6HCD - chains A and B; structure by X-ray diffraction, 1.90 A resolution.

== Chain A (and B) ==
Molecule: Universal stress protein
Organism: Archaeoglobus fulgidus
Notes: chain B of this document is another copy of the same molecule, construct and numbering; everything in this record applies to it too
UniProt: O29432 (O29432_ARCFU); numbering as in UniProt (aligned over 1-134)
Amino-acid sequence (155 residues; numbered -20 to 134; the number before each row is that of its first residue; numbers below 1 keep their minus sign (Mse-20 is residue -20)):
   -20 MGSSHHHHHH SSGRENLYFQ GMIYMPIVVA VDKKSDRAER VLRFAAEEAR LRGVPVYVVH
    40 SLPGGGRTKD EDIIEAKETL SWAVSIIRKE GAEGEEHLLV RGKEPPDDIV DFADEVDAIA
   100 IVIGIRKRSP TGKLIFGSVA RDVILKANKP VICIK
Disordered / not traced: -20 to 1 (chain B: -20 to 2)
Modified residues: Mse-20 (selenomethionine); Mse1 (selenomethionine); Mse4 (selenomethionine; parent Met)
Sequence notes: initiating methionine (-20); expression tag (-19 to 0)

== How chain A and chain B interact ==
Contacting residue pairs - 51 pairs, chain A then chain B:
  Phe23(A) with Arg31(B); Pro129(B), hydrophobic
  Glu26(A) with Arg31(B), salt bridge
  Glu27(A) with Glu27(B); Arg31(B), salt bridge
  Leu30(A) with Leu30(B); Arg31(B)
  Arg31(A) with Phe23(B); Glu26(B), salt bridge; Glu27(B), salt bridge; Leu30(B)
  Lys106(A) with Leu124(B), hydrogen bond (side chain-backbone); Ala126(B)
  Leu113(A) with Leu124(B); Lys125(B)
  Ile114(A) with Leu124(B)
  Phe115(A) with Phe115(B), hydrophobic; Arg120(B); Ile123(B), hydrophobic; Leu124(B), hydrophobic
  Arg120(A) with Leu113(B), hydrogen bond (side chain-backbone); Ile114(B); Phe115(B); Arg120(B)
  Ile123(A) with Phe115(B), hydrophobic; Lys134(B), hydrogen bond (backbone-side chain)
  Leu124(A) with Lys106(B); Leu113(B), hydrophobic; Phe115(B), hydrophobic; Lys134(B)
  Lys125(A) with Lys106(B); Leu113(B)
  Ala126(A) with Lys106(B); Lys134(B), hydrogen bond (backbone-side chain)
  Asn127(A) with Lys106(B), hydrogen bond
  Pro129(A) with Phe23(B), hydrophobic; Cys132(B); Ile133(B), hydrophobic
  Val130(A) with Val130(B); Ile131(B); Cys132(B), hydrogen bond (backbone-backbone)
  Ile131(A) with Val130(B); Ile131(B), hydrophobic
  Cys132(A) with Pro129(B); Val130(B), hydrogen bond (backbone-backbone)
  Ile133(A) with Pro129(B), hydrophobic
  Lys134(A) with Ile123(B); Ala126(B); Lys128(B), hydrogen bond (side chain-backbone); Pro129(B); Val130(B)
Also at the interface, not in a pair above, chain A (26 interface residues in all): Ile98, Ala99, Ile104, Asp121, Lys128
Also at the interface, not in a pair above, chain B (24 interface residues in all): Ile104, Arg107, Asn127

== Overview ==
Chain A and chain B form an interface of 26 and 24 residues respectively; the contacts include 8 hydrogen
bonds and 4 salt bridges. Polar pairs include Glu26(A)-Arg31(B), Glu27(A)-Arg31(B) and Lys106(A)-Leu124(B).
Chain A and chain B are both Universal stress protein (Archaeoglobus fulgidus); the structure, Structure of
universal stress protein from Archaeoglobus fulgidus, was determined by X-ray diffraction (same publication as
3TNJ and 3QTB).
